PDB entry 2LSI | solution NMR | chains A and B

Chain A:
Protein: DNA repair protein REV1
Organism: Homo sapiens
Notes: EC 2.7.7.-; fragment: Protein interaction domain
Reference sequence: Q9UBZ9 (REV1_HUMAN); residue numbers follow UniProt; this construct covers 1156-1251
Amino-acid sequence (99 residues; numbered 1153 to 1251; the number before each row is that of its first residue):
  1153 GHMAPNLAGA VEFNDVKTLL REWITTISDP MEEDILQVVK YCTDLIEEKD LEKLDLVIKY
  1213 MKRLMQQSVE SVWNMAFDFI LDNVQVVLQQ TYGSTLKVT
Construct notes: expression tag (1153-1155)

Chain B:
Protein: DNA polymerase kappa
Notes: EC 2.7.7.7
Reference sequence: Q9UBT6 (POLK_HUMAN); residues 562-577 here = UniProt positions 562-577
Amino-acid sequence (17 residues; each row starts with the number of its first residue):
   561 GSHKKSFFDK KRSERKW
Construct notes: expression tag (561)

Chain A / chain B interface:
Pairs across the interface - 30 pairs, chain A then chain B:
  M1155(A) with R572(B)
  N1158(A) with R572(B)
  L1159(A) with F568(B)
  A1160(A) with F568(B); K571(B); R572(B); R575(B)
  G1161(A) with R572(B)
  A1162(A) with R575(B)
  D1167(A) with R575(B)
  L1171(A) with F567(B); K571(B); R575(B)
  L1172(A) with F568(B)
  E1174(A) with F567(B); K571(B)
  W1175(A) with F567(B); F568(B)
  T1178(A) with F567(B)
  M1183(A) with K565(B); S566(B)
  E1185(A) with K564(B)
  D1186(A) with K565(B); S566(B); F567(B); F568(B)
  Q1189(A) with S566(B); F568(B); D569(B)
  V1190(A) with F568(B)
Also at the interface, not in a pair above, chain A (18 interface residues in all): I1179

Summary:
The interface between chain A and chain B involves 18 residues on one side and 9 on the other.
Chain A is DNA repair protein REV1 (Homo sapiens) and chain B is DNA polymerase kappa; the structure, Solution
structure of polymerase-interacting domain of human Rev1 in complex with translesional synthesis polymerase
kappa, was determined by solution NMR.
